6XNG - chains A and D of the 4 polymer chains in the assembly; structure by X-ray diffraction, 2.79 A resolution.

Chain A:
Molecule: Antigen-presenting glycoprotein CD1d1
Organism: Mus musculus
Reference sequence: P11609 (CD1D1_MOUSE); residues 1-279 here correspond to UniProt positions 19-297 (UniProt number = residue number + 18)
Sequence (302 residues; numbered 1 to 302; the number before each row is that of its first residue):
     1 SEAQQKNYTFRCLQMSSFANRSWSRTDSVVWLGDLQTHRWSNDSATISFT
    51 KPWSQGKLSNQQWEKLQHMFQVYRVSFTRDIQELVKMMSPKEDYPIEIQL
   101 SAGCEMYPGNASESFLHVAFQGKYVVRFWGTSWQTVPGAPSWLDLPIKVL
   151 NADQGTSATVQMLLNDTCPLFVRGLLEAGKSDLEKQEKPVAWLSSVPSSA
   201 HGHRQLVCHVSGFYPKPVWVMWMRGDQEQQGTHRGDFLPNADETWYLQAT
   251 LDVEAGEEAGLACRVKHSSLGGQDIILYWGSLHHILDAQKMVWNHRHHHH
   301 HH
Disordered / not traced: 1-5, 300-302
Sequence notes: conflict His201 (Asp219 in P11609); expression tag (280-302)
Curated features (UniProtKB/Swiss-Prot):
  - binding site (a D-galactosylceramide): Asp80, Asp153 to Thr156
  - glycosylation (N-linked (GlcNAc...) asparagine): Asn7, Asn20, Asn42, Asn110, Asn165
Cystine bridges: Cys104-Cys168, Cys208-Cys263
Covalently attached groups: N-acetylglucosamine (NAG) linked to Asn20, Asn42, Asn165
Small-molecule neighbours:
  - V8P ((3R)-N-[(2S,3R)-1-(alpha-D-galactopyranosyloxy)-3-hydroxyheptadecan-2-yl]-3-hydroxyheptadecanamide), molecule 1: Phe10, Cys12, Val30, His38, Trp63, Leu66, Phe70, Ala102, Leu163, Leu164, Thr167, Cys168, Phe171
  - V8P, molecule 2: Cys12, Gln14, Ser28, Val30, Trp40, Ile47, Met69, Phe70, Val72, Tyr73, Ser76, Phe77, Asp80, Ile81, Leu84, Val85, Met88, Ile98, Leu100, Ala102, Leu116, Val118, Phe120, Val126, Trp133, Leu143, Ile147, Leu150, Asp153, Gly155, Thr156, Thr159, Val160, Leu163
What the authors report for this chain:
  - binding site for V8P: Asp80, Asp153, Thr156, Thr159

Chain D:
Molecule: NKT Vbeta8.2 (Mouse)-2C12 TCR
Organism: Mus musculus
Sequence (242 residues; each row starts with the number of its first residue; numbering starts at 0):
     0 MEAAVTQSPRNKVAVTGGKVTLSCNQTNNHNNMYWYRQDTGHGLRLIHYS
    50 YGAGSTEKGDIPDGYKASRPSQENFSLILELATPSQTSVYFCASGDEGYT
   100 QYFGPGTRLLVLEDLKNVFPPEVAVFEPSEAEISHTQKATLVCLATGFYP
   150 DHVELSWWVNGKEVHSGVCTDPQPLKEQPALNDSRYALSSRLRVSATFWQ
   200 NPRNHFRCQVQFYGLSENDEWTQDRAKPVTQIVSAEAWGRAD
Disordered / not traced: 0
Cystine bridges: Cys23-Cys91, Cys142-Cys207

Chain A / chain D interface:
Residue-residue contacts (9):
  Arg21(A) - Glu56(D)  salt bridge
  Glu83(A) - Tyr48(D)  hydrogen bond
  Glu83(A) - Tyr50(D)  hydrogen bond
  Lys86(A) - Tyr48(D)  hydrogen bond
  Lys86(A) - Glu56(D)
  Met87(A) - Tyr50(D)  hydrophobic
  Lys148(A) - Glu96(D)  salt bridge
  Val149(A) - Glu96(D)
  Ala152(A) - Glu96(D)
Also at the interface, not in a pair above, chain A (8 interface residues in all): Leu145
Also at the interface, not in a pair above, chain D (7 interface residues in all): Asn30, Ser54, Gly97

Summary:
8 residues of chain A face 7 of chain D across their interface, with 3 hydrogen bonds and 2 salt bridges.
Among the polar pairs are Arg21(A)-Glu56(D), Lys148(A)-Glu96(D) and Glu83(A)-Tyr48(D). Chain A binds compound
V8P. The paper reports a binding site for V8P at Asp80(A), Asp153(A) and Thr156(A) among others.
Here chain A is Antigen-presenting glycoprotein CD1d1 and chain D is NKT Vbeta8.2 (Mouse)-2C12 TCR, both from
Mus musculus. Entry 6XNG (MHC-like protein complex structure) was determined by X-ray diffraction together
with 7M72 from the same study.
